Entry 6GCS (electron microscopy, 4.32 A resolution (low resolution: residue-level contacts below are approximate; hydrogen-bond / salt-bridge calls are withheld)); this record covers chains A and Y of the 42 polymer chains in the assembly.

Chain A:
Name: 75-kDa protein (nuam)
From: Yarrowia lipolytica
Notes: EC 1.6.99.3
Reference sequence: Q9UUU3 (Q9UUU3_YARLL); residue numbers follow UniProt; this construct covers 1-728
Chain sequence (728 residues; row label = number of the first residue in the row):
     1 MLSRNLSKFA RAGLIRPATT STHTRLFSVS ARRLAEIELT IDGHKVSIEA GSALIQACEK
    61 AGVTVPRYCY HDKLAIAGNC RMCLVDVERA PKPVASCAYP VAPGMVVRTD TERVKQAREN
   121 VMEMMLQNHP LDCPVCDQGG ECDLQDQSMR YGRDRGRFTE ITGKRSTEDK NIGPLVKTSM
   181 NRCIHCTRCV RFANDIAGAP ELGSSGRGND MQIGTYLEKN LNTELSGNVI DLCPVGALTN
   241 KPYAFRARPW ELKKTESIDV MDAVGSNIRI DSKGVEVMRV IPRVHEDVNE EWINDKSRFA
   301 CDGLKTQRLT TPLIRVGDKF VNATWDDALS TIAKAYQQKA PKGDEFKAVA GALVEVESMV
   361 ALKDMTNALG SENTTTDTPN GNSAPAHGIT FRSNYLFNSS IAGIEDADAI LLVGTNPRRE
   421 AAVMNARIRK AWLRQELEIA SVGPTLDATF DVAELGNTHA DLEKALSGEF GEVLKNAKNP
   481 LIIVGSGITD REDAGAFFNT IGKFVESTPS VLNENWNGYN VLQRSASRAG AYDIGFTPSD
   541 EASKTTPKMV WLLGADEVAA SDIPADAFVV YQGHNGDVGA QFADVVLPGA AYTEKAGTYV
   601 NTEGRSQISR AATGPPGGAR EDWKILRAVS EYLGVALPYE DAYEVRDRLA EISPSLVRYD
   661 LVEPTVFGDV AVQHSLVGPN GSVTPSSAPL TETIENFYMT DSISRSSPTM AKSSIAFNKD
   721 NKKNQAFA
Unresolved in the structure: 1-34, 724-728
Ion coordination: 2Fe-2S cluster Fe: Cys69, Cys80, Cys83, Cys97; 4Fe-4S cluster Fe site 1: His129, Cys133, Cys136, Cys142; 4Fe-4S cluster Fe site 2: Cys183, Cys186, Cys189, Cys233
Ligand contacts:
  - 2Fe-2S cluster (FES): Ile55, Cys69, Tyr70, Ala77, Gly78, Asn79, Cys80, Arg81, Met82, Cys83, Ala95, Cys97
  - 4Fe-4S cluster (SF4), molecule 1: His129, Pro130, Asp132, Cys133, Cys136, Gln138, Cys142, Leu144, Gln145, Arg182, Val235, Gly236
  - 4Fe-4S cluster (SF4), molecule 2: Met180, Cys183, Ile184, His185, Cys186, Thr187, Arg188, Cys189, Ile213, Cys233, Pro234, Val235, Ala237, Leu238

Chain Y:
Name: Nuym subunit
From: Yarrowia lipolytica
Reference sequence: A0A1D8N7X0 (A0A1D8N7X0_YARLL); residues 1-161 here = UniProt positions 1-161
Chain sequence (161 residues; each row starts with the number of its first residue):
     1 MLSRSLRQLS QPSVRSFATS ARLLQKKDVP EVGVNLDNVP AHEIVSGAPA ELSRNRVVRI
    61 YQQAKPATQS GEYGTFAWRL DWDIVDVANR WENDLIGWQS SGDYMQATQM KFTSKESAIK
   121 FANKQGWDFY IQEPHHRKFR VKQYANNFVH SYGKLKHIRT K
Unresolved in the structure: 1-42, 158-161

How chain A and chain Y interact:
Contacting residue pairs (66):
  Glu49(A) with Val141(Y)
  Gly51(A) with Val141(Y)
  Ser52(A) with Val141(Y)
  Gln56(A) with Arg140(Y); Lys142(Y)
  Glu59(A) with Glu72(Y); Arg137(Y)
  Lys60(A) with Phe139(Y)
  Arg67(A) with Ser70(Y)
  Tyr70(A) with Lys142(Y)
  His71(A) with Lys142(Y)
  Asp72(A) with Arg137(Y); Lys142(Y)
  Leu74(A) with Lys142(Y)
  Ile76(A) with Lys142(Y); Tyr144(Y)
  Ala98(A) with Tyr144(Y)
  Gln138(A) with Thr68(Y)
  Glu141(A) with Thr68(Y)
  Asp143(A) with Gln69(Y); Ser70(Y)
  Asp146(A) with Gln69(Y)
  Gln147(A) with Ser70(Y); Gly71(Y)
  Asn194(A) with Lys156(Y); His157(Y)
  Asp195(A) with Lys156(Y)
  Asp231(A) with Ala67(Y); Thr68(Y)
  Lys253(A) with Ile84(Y)
  Lys254(A) with Gln63(Y)
  Glu256(A) with Gln132(Y)
  Lys273(A) with Arg90(Y); Gln99(Y)
  Gly274(A) with Arg90(Y); Gln99(Y)
  Val275(A) with Arg90(Y); Gln99(Y)
  Pro282(A) with Ala67(Y)
  Val284(A) with His135(Y); Arg137(Y)
  His285(A) with His135(Y)
  Glu286(A) with His136(Y); Arg137(Y); Lys138(Y)
  Glu405(A) with Arg140(Y)
  Arg429(A) with Lys154(Y)
  Trp432(A) with Tyr152(Y); Lys154(Y)
  Leu433(A) with Lys154(Y)
  Arg434(A) with Arg140(Y)
  Ile608(A) with Tyr130(Y)
  Ser609(A) with Arg59(Y)
  Arg610(A) with Arg59(Y); Tyr61(Y); Asp81(Y); Asp83(Y)
  Ala611(A) with Ile84(Y)
  Ala612(A) with Ile84(Y)
  Thr613(A) with Ile84(Y)
  Gly614(A) with Asn89(Y)
  Pro615(A) with Asn89(Y)
  Tyr643(A) with Val57(Y); Asp128(Y)
  Tyr659(A) with Tyr130(Y)
  Asp660(A) with His135(Y)
Interface residues without a listed pair, chain A (59 interface residues in all): Ile48, Ala50, Ala53, Lys73, Gly140, Arg269, Glu276, Arg279, Ile281, Arg283, Arg620, Arg646
Interface residues without a listed pair, chain Y (41 interface residues in all): Ala64, Lys65, Pro66, Trp82, Val87, Trp91, Gln106, Phe129, Gln143

In short:
The interface between chain A and chain Y involves 59 residues on one side and 41 on the other. Ligands of
chain A: 4Fe-4S cluster and 2Fe-2S cluster. Cys69(A), Cys80(A), Cys83(A) and Cys97(A) coordinate a 2Fe-2S
cluster Fe ion.
Chain A is 75-kDa protein (nuam) and chain Y is Nuym subunit, both from Yarrowia lipolytica; the structure,
Cryo-EM structure of respiratory complex I from Yarrowia lipolytica, was determined by electron microscopy.
